Entry 1HM4 (X-ray diffraction, 3.47 A resolution); this record covers chain A.

# Chain A
Name: Pentalenene synthase
From: Streptomyces sp
Notes: EC 4.6.1.5
Reference sequence: Q55012 (PTLS_STRS3); residues 2-337 here correspond to UniProt positions 1-336 (UniProt number = residue number - 1)
Chain sequence (336 residues; each row starts with the number of its first residue):
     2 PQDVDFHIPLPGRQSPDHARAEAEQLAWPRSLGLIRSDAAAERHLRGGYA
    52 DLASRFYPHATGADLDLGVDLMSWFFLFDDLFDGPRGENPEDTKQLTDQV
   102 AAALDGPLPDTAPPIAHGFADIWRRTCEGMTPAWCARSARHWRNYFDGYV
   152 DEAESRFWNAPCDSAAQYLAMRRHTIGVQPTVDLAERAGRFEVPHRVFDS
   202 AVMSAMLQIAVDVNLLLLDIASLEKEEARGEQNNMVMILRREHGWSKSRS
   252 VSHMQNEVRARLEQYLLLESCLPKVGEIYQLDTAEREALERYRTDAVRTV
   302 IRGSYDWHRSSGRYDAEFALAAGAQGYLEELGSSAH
Not modelled in the structure: 2-4, 158-165, 239-248, 312-337
Differences from the reference sequence: engineered mutation Leu219 (Asn218 in Q55012)
UniProt features mapped onto this chain:
  - binding site (Mg(2+)): Asp81, Glu228
Disulfides: Cys128-Cys136

# Summary
Curated annotation (UniProt) lists Mg2+-binding residues Asp81 and Glu228.
Chain A is Pentalenene synthase (Streptomyces sp); the structure, N219L pentalenene synthase, was determined
by X-ray diffraction, deposited together with 1HM7.
